Entry 6LJW (X-ray diffraction, 1.40 A resolution); this record covers chain A.

== Chain A ==
Molecule: Fatty acid-binding protein, adipocyte
Source organism: Homo sapiens
Reference sequence: P15090 (FABP4_HUMAN); residues 0-131 here correspond to UniProt positions 1-132 (UniProt number = residue number + 1)
Amino-acid sequence (152 residues; row label = number of the first residue in the row; numbers below 1 keep their minus sign (Met-20 is residue -20)):
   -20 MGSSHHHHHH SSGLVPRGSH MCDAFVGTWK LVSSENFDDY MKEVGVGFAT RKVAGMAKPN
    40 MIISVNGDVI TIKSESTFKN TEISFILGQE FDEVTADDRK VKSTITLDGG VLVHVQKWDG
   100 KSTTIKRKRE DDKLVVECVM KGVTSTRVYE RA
Unresolved in the structure: -20 to -5
Differences from the reference sequence: expression tag (-20 to -1)
Residues lining bound ligands: 2-phenylazanylbenzoic acid (EHO): Phe16, Tyr19, Met20, Val25, Ala33, Ala36, Pro38, Ser53, Ser55, Phe57, Thr60, Ala75, Asp76, Arg78, Ile104, Arg106, Val115, Arg126, Tyr128

== Overview ==
Ligands of chain A: 2-phenylazanylbenzoic acid.
Chain A is Fatty acid-binding protein, adipocyte (Homo sapiens); the structure, Crystal structure of human
FABP4 in complex with a novel inhibitor, was determined by X-ray diffraction together with 6LJS, 6LJT, 6LJU,
6LJV and 6LJX from the same study.
